PDB entry 4X64 | X-ray diffraction, 3.35 A resolution | chains A and M of the 23 polymer chains in the assembly

== Chain A ==
Molecule: 16S rRNA
Organism: Thermus thermophilus HB8
Sequence (1522 nucleotides; each row starts with the number of its first residue; note: 42 numbers in that range are skipped by the numbering (no residue carries them; nothing is unmodelled there); a row labelled like 190A-190L holds insertion residues (190A, then the next letters in order); numbering starts at 0):
     0 UUUGUUGGAG AGUUUGAUCC UGGCUCAGGG UGAACGCUGG CGGCGUGCCU AAGACAUGCA
    60 AGUCGUGCGG G
    73 CCGCGGGGUU UU
    88 ACUCCG
    95 UGGUC
   101 AGCGGCGGAC GGGUGAGUAA CGCGUGGGU
  129A G
   130 ACCUACCCGG AAGAGGGGGA CAACCCGGGG AAACUCGGGC UAAUCCCCCA UGUGGACCCG
   190 C
190A-190L CCCUUGGGGUGU
   191 GUCCAAAGGG CUUU
   216 GCCCGCUUCC GGAUGGGCCC GCGUCCCAUC AGCUAGUUGG UGGGGUAAUG GCCCACCAAG
   276 GCGACGACGG GUAGCCGGUC UGAGAGGAUG GCCGGCCACA GGGGCACUGA GACACGGGCC
   336 CCACUCCUAC GGGAGGCAGC AGUUAGGAAU CUUCCGCAAU GGGCGCAAGC CUGACGGAGC
   396 GACGCCGCUU GGAGGAAGAA GCCCUUCGGG GUGUAAACUC CUGAA
   442 CCCGGGACGA AACCCCCGAC GA
   474 GGGGACUGAC GGUACCGGG
   494 GUAAUAGCGC CGGCCAACUC CGUGCCAGCA GCCGCGGUAA UACGGAGGGC GCGAGCGUUA
   554 CCCGGAUUCA CUGGGCGUAA AGGGCGUGUA GGCGGCCUGG GGCGUCCCAU GUGAAAGACC
   614 ACGGCUCAAC CGUGGGGGAG CGUGGGAUAC GCUCAGGCUA GACGGUGGGA GAGGGUGGUG
   674 GAAUUCCCGG AGUAGCGGUG AAAUGCGCAG AUACCGGGAG GAACGCCGAU GGCGAAGGCA
   734 GCCACCUGGU CCACCCGUGA CGCUGAGGCG CGAAAGCGUG GGGAGCAAAC CGGAUUAGAU
   794 ACCCGGGUAG UCCACGCCCU AAACGAUGCG CGCUAGGUCU CUGGGUCU
   848 CCUGGGGGCC GAAGCUAACG CGUUAAGCGC GCCGCCUGGG GAGUACGGCC GCAAGGCUGA
   908 AACUCAAAGG AAUUGACGGG GGCCCGCACA AGCGGUGGAG CAUGUGGUUU AAUUCGAAGX
   968 AACGCGAAGA ACCUUACCAG GCCUUGACAU GCUAGG
 1003A G
  1004 AACCCGGGUG AAAGCCUGGG GUGCCCC
1030A-1030D GCGA
  1031 GGGGAGCCCU AGCACAGGUG CUGCAUGGCC GUCGUCAGCU CGUGCCGUGA GGUGUUGGGU
  1091 UAAGUCCCGC AACGAGCGCA ACCCCCGCCG UUAGUUGCCA GCGGUUCGGC CGGGCACUCU
  1151 AACGGGACUG CCCGCGAAA
  1171 GCGGGAGGAA GGAGGGGACG ACGUCUGGUC AGCAUGGCCC UUACGGCCUG GGCGACACAC
  1231 GUGCUACAAU GCCCACUACA AAGCGAUGCC ACCCGGCAAC GGGGAGCUAA UCGCAAAAAG
  1291 GUGGGCCCAG UUCGGAUUGG GGUCUGCAAC CCGACCCCAU GAAGCCGGAA UCGCUAGUAA
  1351 UCGCGGAUCA G
 1361A C
  1362 CAUGCCGCGG UGAAUACGUU CCCGGGCCUU GUACACACXG CCXGUXACGC CAUGGGAGCG
  1422 GGCUCUACCC GAAGUCGCCG GG
  1446 AGCCUACGGG
  1459 CAGGCGCCGA GGGUAGGGCC CGUGACUGGG GCGAAGUCGU AACAAGGUAG CUGUACCGGA
  1519 AGGUGCGGCU GGAUCCACUC CUUUCU
Not modelled in the structure: 0-4, 1534-1538
Sequence notes: conflict C1534 (A132811 in 55771382), A1535 (C132812 in 55771382)
Modified / non-standard residues: PSU (pseudouridine-5'-monophosphate) at position 516, 7MG (7N-methyl-8-hydroguanosine-5'-monophosphate) at position 527, M2G (N2-dimethylguanosine-5'-monophosphate) at position 966, 5MC (5-methylcytidine-5'-monophosphate) at position 967, 2MG (2N-methylguanosine-5'-monophosphate) at position 1207, 5MC (5-methylcytidine-5'-monophosphate) at position 1400, 4OC (4n,o2'-methylcytidine-5'-monophosphate) at position 1402, 5MC (5-methylcytidine-5'-monophosphate) at position 1404, 5MC (5-methylcytidine-5'-monophosphate) at position 1407, UR3 (3-methyluridine-5'-monophoshate) at position 1498, MA6 (6N-dimethyladenosine-5'-monophoshate) at position 1518, MA6 (6N-dimethyladenosine-5'-monophoshate) at position 1519, PSU (pseudouridine-5'-monophosphate) at position 1540, PSU (pseudouridine-5'-monophosphate) at position 1541
Metal / ion sites: Mg2+ site 1: U5, G6; Mg2+ site 2 near U12 (its only coordinating residue here); K+ site 1 near U14 (its only coordinating residue here); Mg2+ site 3 near G15 (its only coordinating residue here); Mg2+ site 4 near G21 (its only coordinating residue here); Mg2+ site 5 near G28 (its only coordinating residue here); Mg2+ site 6: G46, G394; Mg2+ site 7 near C48 (its only coordinating residue here); Mg2+ site 8 near A53 (its only coordinating residue here); Mg2+ site 9: G61, U62; Mg2+ site 10: G70, U98; Mg2+ site 11: U83, C1543, U1544; 99 more Mg2+ sites not listed; 17 more K+ sites not listed
Ligand contacts:
  - paromomycin (PAR), molecule 1: G31, C47, C48, A50, A51, G52, A53, G113, U114, G115, A353, C355, A356, U358, U359, A360, G361, U365, C366
  - paromomycin (PAR), molecule 2: G567, G568, C569, G570, G575, G821, C822, C862, U863, G874, C875, C879
  - paromomycin (PAR), molecule 3: G610, A611, C612, A614, C615, A622, C623, C624, G625, U626
  - paromomycin (PAR), molecule 4: G661, G662, A663, G664, G666, G667, U740, G741, G742, U743
  - paromomycin (PAR), molecule 5: U669, G670, G671, U672, G673, G714, A715, A716, C717, C805, C806
  - paromomycin (PAR), molecule 6: 5MC_1404, G1405, U1406, 5MC_1407, A1408, C1409, G1489, C1490, G1491, A1492, A1493, G1494, U1495, C1496

== Chain M ==
Molecule: 30S ribosomal protein S13
Organism: Thermus thermophilus (strain HB8 / ATCC 27634 / DSM 579)
UniProt: P80377 (RS13_THET8); residue numbers follow UniProt; this construct covers 2-119
Amino-acid sequence (118 residues; each row starts with the number of its first residue):
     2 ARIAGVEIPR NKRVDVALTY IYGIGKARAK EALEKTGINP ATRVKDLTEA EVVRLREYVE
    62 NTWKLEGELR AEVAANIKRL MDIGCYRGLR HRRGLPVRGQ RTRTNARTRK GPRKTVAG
Metal / ion sites: Mg2+: Thr20, Ile22 (shared with U1330(A) of chain A)

== Chain A / chain M interface ==
Pairs across the interface - 89 pairs, chain A then chain M:
  G947(A) - Arg108(M)  phosphate contact
  G947(A) - Thr109(M)  hydrogen bond to the phosphate
  G947(A) - Arg114(M)  salt bridge to the phosphate
  C948(A) - Asn106(M)  base contact
  C948(A) - Ala107(M)  phosphate contact
  C948(A) - Arg108(M)  hydrogen bond to the phosphate
  C948(A) - Thr109(M)  hydrogen bond to the phosphate
  A949(A) - Gln101(M)  phosphate contact
  A949(A) - Asn106(M)  base contact
  U950(A) - Arg102(M)  salt bridge to the phosphate
  U950(A) - Thr105(M)  hydrogen bond to the base
  U950(A) - Asn106(M)  base contact
  G951(A) - Arg102(M)  salt bridge to the phosphate
  G951(A) - Thr105(M)  base contact
  U952(A) - Arg104(M)  hydrogen bond to the base
  U952(A) - Thr105(M)  base contact
  G953(A) - Arg104(M)  salt bridge to the phosphate
  G954(A) - Arg104(M)  hydrogen bond to the base
  A1225(A) - Arg102(M)  phosphate contact
  A1225(A) - Thr103(M)  hydrogen bond to the phosphate
  A1225(A) - Arg104(M)  phosphate contact
  C1226(A) - Arg91(M)  salt bridge to the phosphate
  C1226(A) - Leu96(M)  phosphate contact
  C1226(A) - Thr103(M)  hydrogen bond to the sugar
  C1226(A) - Arg104(M)  base contact
  C1226(A) - Lys111(M)  hydrogen bond to the sugar
  A1227(A) - Leu96(M)  phosphate contact
  A1227(A) - Lys111(M)  phosphate contact
  A1227(A) - Lys115(M)  hydrogen bond to the sugar
  A1227(A) - Val117(M)  base contact
  C1228(A) - Arg104(M)  hydrogen bond to the base
  C1228(A) - Arg108(M)  salt bridge to the phosphate
  C1228(A) - Lys111(M)  salt bridge to the phosphate
  C1228(A) - Pro113(M)  phosphate contact
  C1228(A) - Arg114(M)  sugar contact
  C1228(A) - Lys115(M)  hydrogen bond to the phosphate
  C1228(A) - Thr116(M)  hydrogen bond to the phosphate
  C1228(A) - Val117(M)  sugar contact
  A1229(A) - Arg104(M)  hydrogen bond to the base
  A1229(A) - Thr105(M)  base contact
  A1229(A) - Arg114(M)  salt bridge to the phosphate
  A1229(A) - Thr116(M)  hydrogen bond to the phosphate
  C1230(A) - Thr105(M)  base contact
  G1295(A) - Arg14(M)  hydrogen bond to the sugar
  C1296(A) - Arg14(M)  sugar contact
  C1297(A) - Arg44(M)  salt bridge to the phosphate
  U1301(A) - Tyr21(M)  hydrogen bond to the phosphate
  U1302(A) - Lys13(M)  salt bridge to the phosphate
  U1302(A) - Arg14(M)  hydrogen bond to the base
  U1302(A) - Val17(M)  phosphate contact
  A1306(A) - Thr109(M)  hydrogen bond to the sugar
  U1307(A) - Gln101(M)  hydrogen bond to the phosphate
  U1307(A) - Thr109(M)  sugar contact
  U1307(A) - Arg110(M)  phosphate contact
  U1308(A) - His92(M)  hydrogen bond to the phosphate
  U1308(A) - Pro97(M)  phosphate contact
  U1308(A) - Val98(M)  hydrogen bond to the phosphate
  U1308(A) - Arg99(M)  phosphate contact
  U1308(A) - Gln101(M)  phosphate contact
  U1308(A) - Arg110(M)  salt bridge to the phosphate
  G1309(A) - Val74(M)  sugar contact
  G1309(A) - Asn77(M)  hydrogen bond to the sugar
  G1309(A) - Leu81(M)  phosphate contact
  G1309(A) - Arg88(M)  salt bridge to the phosphate
  G1309(A) - His92(M)  salt bridge to the phosphate
  G1309(A) - Arg99(M)  salt bridge to the phosphate
  G1310(A) - Asn77(M)  sugar contact
  G1310(A) - Arg80(M)  salt bridge to the phosphate
  G1310(A) - Arg88(M)  salt bridge to the phosphate
  C1321(A) - Tyr87(M)  sugar contact
  C1322(A) - Gly100(M)  sugar contact
  G1323(A) - Arg99(M)  phosphate contact
  G1323(A) - Gly100(M)  phosphate contact
  C1328(A) - Ala28(M)  phosphate contact
  C1328(A) - Arg29(M)  hydrogen bond to the sugar
  A1329(A) - Tyr23(M)  phosphate contact
  A1329(A) - Gly24(M)  sugar contact
  A1329(A) - Ile25(M)  phosphate contact
  A1329(A) - Gly26(M)  hydrogen bond to the phosphate
  A1329(A) - Lys27(M)  phosphate contact
  A1329(A) - Ala28(M)  phosphate contact
  A1329(A) - Arg29(M)  hydrogen bond to the phosphate
  A1329(A) - Leu70(M)  sugar contact
  U1330(A) - Ile22(M)  phosphate contact
  U1330(A) - Tyr23(M)  phosphate contact
  U1330(A) - Ile25(M)  hydrogen bond to the phosphate
  U1330(A) - Gly26(M)  phosphate contact
  G1331(A) - Tyr23(M)  phosphate contact
  A1332(A) - Thr109(M)  base contact
Interface residues without a listed pair, chain A (35 interface residues in all): A946, G1224, C1320
Interface residues without a listed pair, chain M (45 interface residues in all): Thr20, Ile78

== Summary ==
35 residues of chain A and 45 residues of chain M are in contact, with 27 hydrogen bonds and 16 salt bridges.
Polar contacts include U950(A)-Thr105(M), U952(A)-Arg104(M) and G954(A)-Arg104(M). Chain A binds 6 copies of
paromomycin. U5(A) and G6(A) form the Mg2+ site 1.
Here chain A is 16S rRNA (Thermus thermophilus HB8) and chain M is 30S ribosomal protein S13 (Thermus
thermophilus (strain HB8 / ATCC 27634 / DSM 579)). Entry 4X64 (Crystal Structure of 30S ribosomal subunit from
Thermus thermophilus) was determined by X-ray diffraction (same publication as 4X62, 4X65 and 4X66).
